PDB entry 4KXR | X-ray diffraction, 2.60 A resolution | chains B and C of the 3 polymer chains in the assembly

# Chain B
Molecule: PPE41
Organism: Mycobacterium tuberculosis
Reference sequence: I6YDD9 (I6YDD9_MYCTU); residue numbers follow UniProt; this construct covers 1-194
Sequence (194 residues; row label = number of the first residue in the row):
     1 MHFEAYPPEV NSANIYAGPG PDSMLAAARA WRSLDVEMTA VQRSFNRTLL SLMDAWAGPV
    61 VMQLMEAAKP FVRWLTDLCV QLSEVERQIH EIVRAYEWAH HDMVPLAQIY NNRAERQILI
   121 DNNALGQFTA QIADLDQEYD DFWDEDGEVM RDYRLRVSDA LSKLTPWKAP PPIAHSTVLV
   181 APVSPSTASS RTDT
Disordered / not traced: 175-194
Reported in the primary citation:
  - contacts within the chain: Asn123-Thr129 (hydrogen bond)
  - mutagenesis - A124F/L125F/Q127I/F128N, A124F/L125F/Q127I/F128N/A130I/Q131P, Q127I, Q127I/F128N, Q127I/A130I, Q127I/F128N/Q131P, Q127I/F128N/A130I/Q131P, A130I: unchanged binding to EspG5 (chain C)
  - mutagenesis - A124F/L125F, A124L/L125F, A124W/L125F: decreased expression
  - mutagenesis - L125R: abolished localization
  - mutagenesis - L125E, T129D/A130R: unchanged localization
  - mutagenesis - A124F/L125F, A124L/L125F, A124W/L125F: decreased stability in response to absence of EspG5

# Chain C
Molecule: EspG5
Organism: Mycobacterium tuberculosis
Reference sequence: O53943 (O53943_MYCTU); residues 1-300 here = UniProt positions 1-300
Sequence (300 residues; row label = number of the first residue in the row):
     1 MDQQSTRTDI TVNVDGFWML QALLDIRHVA PELRCRPYVS TDSNDWLNEH PGMAVMREQG
    61 IVVNDAVNEQ VAARMKVLAA PDLEVVALLS RGKLLYGVID DENQPPGSRD IPDNEFRVVL
   121 ARRGQHWVSA VRVGNDITVD DVTVSDSASI AALVMDGLES IHHADPAAIN AVNVPMEEML
   181 EATKSWQESG FNVFSGGDLR RMGISAATVA ALGQALSDPA AEVAVYARQY RDDAKGPSAS
   241 VLSLKDGSGG RIALYQQART AGSGEAWLAI CPATPQLVQV GVKTVLDTLP YGEWKTHSRV
Disordered / not traced: 1-7, 40-49, 260-264, 299-300

# How chain B and chain C interact
Pairs across the interface (50; chain B residue first):
  His2(B) - Trp18(C)
  Glu4(B) - Pro37(C)
  Glu4(B) - Val39(C)  hydrogen bond (side chain-backbone)
  Ala5(B) - Arg36(C)
  Pro7(B) - Pro106(C)
  Glu9(B) - Pro106(C)
  Arg116(B) - Arg34(C)
  Arg116(B) - Tyr96(C)  hydrogen bond (side chain-backbone)
  Arg116(B) - Val98(C)
  Ile120(B) - Val98(C)  hydrophobic
  Asp121(B) - Gln187(C)
  Asn122(B) - Lys184(C)  hydrogen bond
  Asn123(B) - Tyr96(C)
  Ala124(B) - Leu216(C)
  Ala124(B) - Lys245(C)  hydrogen bond (backbone-side chain)
  Leu125(B) - Met179(C)  hydrophobic
  Leu125(B) - Thr183(C)
  Leu125(B) - Ser243(C)
  Leu125(B) - Leu254(C)  hydrophobic
  Leu125(B) - Leu268(C)  hydrophobic
  Gly126(B) - Tyr96(C)
  Gly126(B) - Val241(C)
  Gln127(B) - Met176(C)
  Gln127(B) - Val241(C)  hydrogen bond (side chain-backbone)
  Gln127(B) - Gln256(C)  hydrogen bond
  Thr129(B) - Leu88(C)
  Thr129(B) - Tyr96(C)
  Thr129(B) - Ala224(C)
  Thr129(B) - Tyr226(C)
  Ala130(B) - Tyr226(C)  hydrophobic
  Ala130(B) - Pro237(C)  hydrophobic
  Ala133(B) - Pro31(C)
  Ala133(B) - Glu32(C)
  Ala133(B) - Tyr226(C)
  Asp134(B) - Lys235(C)  salt bridge
  Asp134(B) - Pro237(C)
  Gln137(B) - Pro31(C)
  Gln137(B) - Lys235(C)
  Tyr139(B) - Gly107(C)  hydrogen bond (side chain-backbone)
  Asp140(B) - Pro31(C)
  Asp140(B) - Arg109(C)  salt bridge
  Trp143(B) - Arg36(C)
  Trp143(B) - Pro37(C)
  Trp143(B) - Gly107(C)
  Trp143(B) - Arg109(C)
  Asp144(B) - Arg27(C)  salt bridge
  Asp144(B) - Pro37(C)
  Asp144(B) - Val39(C)
  Glu148(B) - Val39(C)
  Arg151(B) - Val39(C)
Interface residues without a listed pair, chain B (30 interface residues in all): Val10, Gln117, Phe128, Asp136, Gly147
Interface residues without a listed pair, chain C (39 interface residues in all): His28, Val29, Tyr38, Leu180, Phe191, Arg228, Ser238, Ser240, Tyr255
Interface features reported in the paper:
  - pairs named by the authors: Asp134(B)-Lys235(C) (salt bridge), Asp140(B)-Arg109(C) (salt bridge), Asp144(B)-Arg27(C) (salt bridge)
  - interface residues, chain B: Gln127(B), Thr129(B), Ala130(B)
  - hot spots on chain B (mutagenesis) - L125E, L125R, T129D/A130R: abolished binding to EspG5 (chain C)
  - interface residues, chain C: Val241(C), Gln256(C)

# Overview
30 residues of chain B face 39 of chain C across their interface, with 7 hydrogen bonds and 3 salt bridges.
Polar pairs include Asp134(B)-Lys235(C), Asp140(B)-Arg109(C) and Asp144(B)-Arg27(C). The paper describes salt
bridges between Asp134(B) and Lys235(C), Asp140(B) and Arg109(C) and Asp144(B) and Arg27(C). From the paper:
A124F/L125F, A124L/L125F and A124W/L125F of chain B reduce expression; interface residues Gln127(B), Thr129(B)
and Val241(C) among others; 14 substitutions were tested in all.
Chain B is PPE41 and chain C is EspG5, both from Mycobacterium tuberculosis; the structure, Structure of the
Mycobacterium tuberculosis type VII secretion system chaperone EspG5 in complex with PE25-PPE41 dimer, was
determined by X-ray diffraction.
